PDB entry 9CZ2 | electron microscopy, 4.40 A resolution (low resolution: residue-level contacts below are approximate; hydrogen-bond / salt-bridge calls are withheld) | chains J and K of the 36 polymer chains in the assembly

== Chain J (and K) ==
Protein: ATP-dependent zinc metalloprotease FtsH
Source organism: Escherichia coli BL21
Notes: EC 3.4.24.-; chain K of this document is another copy of the same molecule, construct and numbering; everything in this record applies to it too
UniProtKB: C3SSK2 (C3SSK2_ECOLX); residue numbers follow UniProt; this construct covers 1-644
Sequence (644 residues; each row starts with the number of its first residue):
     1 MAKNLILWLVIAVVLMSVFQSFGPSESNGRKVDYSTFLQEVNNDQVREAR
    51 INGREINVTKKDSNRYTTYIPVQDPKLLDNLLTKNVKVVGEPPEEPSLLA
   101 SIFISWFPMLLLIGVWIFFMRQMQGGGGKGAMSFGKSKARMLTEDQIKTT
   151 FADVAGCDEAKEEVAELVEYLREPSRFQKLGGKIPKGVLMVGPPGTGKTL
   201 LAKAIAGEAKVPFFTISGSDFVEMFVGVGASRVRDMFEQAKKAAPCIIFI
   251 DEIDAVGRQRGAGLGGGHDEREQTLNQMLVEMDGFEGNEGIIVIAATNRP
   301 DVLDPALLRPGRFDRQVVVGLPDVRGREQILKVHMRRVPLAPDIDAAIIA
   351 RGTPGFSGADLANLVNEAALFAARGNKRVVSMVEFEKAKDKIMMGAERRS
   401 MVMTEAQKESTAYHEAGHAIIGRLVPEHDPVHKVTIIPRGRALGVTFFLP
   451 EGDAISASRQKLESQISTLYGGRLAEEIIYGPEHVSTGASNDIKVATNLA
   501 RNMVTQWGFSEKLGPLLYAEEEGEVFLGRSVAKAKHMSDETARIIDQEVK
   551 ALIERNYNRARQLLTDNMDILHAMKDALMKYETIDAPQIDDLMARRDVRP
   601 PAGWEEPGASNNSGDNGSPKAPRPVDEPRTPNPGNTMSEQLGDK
Disordered / not traced: 1-30, 98-644

== Chain J / chain K interface ==
Contacting residue pairs - 22 pairs, chain J then chain K:
  Asp33(J) - Lys87(K)
  Asp33(J) - Val88(K)
  Asp33(J) - Val89(K)
  Tyr34(J) - Leu78(K)
  Tyr34(J) - Val88(K)
  Ser35(J) - Val86(K)
  Ser35(J) - Lys87(K)
  Ser35(J) - Val88(K)
  Leu38(J) - Leu82(K)
  Gln39(J) - Asn85(K)
  Arg54(J) - Glu91(K)
  Arg54(J) - Pro92(K)
  Arg54(J) - Pro93(K)
  Tyr69(J) - Glu91(K)
  Tyr69(J) - Pro92(K)
  Tyr69(J) - Pro93(K)
  Pro71(J) - Ile51(K)
  Pro71(J) - Val88(K)
  Val72(J) - Ile51(K)
  Val72(J) - Leu78(K)
  Gln73(J) - Gln73(K)
  Asp74(J) - Leu78(K)
Interface residues without a listed pair, chain K (13 interface residues in all): Gly90

== In short ==
11 residues of chain J face 13 of chain K across their interface.
Both chains are ATP-dependent zinc metalloprotease FtsH (Escherichia coli BL21). Entry 9CZ2 (Cryo-EM structure
of a nautilus-like HflK/C assembly in complex with FtsH AAA protease) was determined by electron microscopy.
